PDB entry 7DGH | X-ray diffraction, 1.97 A resolution | chain A

[Chain A]
Name: 3C-like proteinase
Organism: Severe acute respiratory syndrome coronavirus 2
Notes: EC 3.4.22.69
UniProt: P0DTC1 (R1A_SARS2); residues 1-306 here correspond to UniProt positions 3264-3569 (UniProt number = residue number + 3263)
Sequence (306 residues; each row starts with the number of its first residue):
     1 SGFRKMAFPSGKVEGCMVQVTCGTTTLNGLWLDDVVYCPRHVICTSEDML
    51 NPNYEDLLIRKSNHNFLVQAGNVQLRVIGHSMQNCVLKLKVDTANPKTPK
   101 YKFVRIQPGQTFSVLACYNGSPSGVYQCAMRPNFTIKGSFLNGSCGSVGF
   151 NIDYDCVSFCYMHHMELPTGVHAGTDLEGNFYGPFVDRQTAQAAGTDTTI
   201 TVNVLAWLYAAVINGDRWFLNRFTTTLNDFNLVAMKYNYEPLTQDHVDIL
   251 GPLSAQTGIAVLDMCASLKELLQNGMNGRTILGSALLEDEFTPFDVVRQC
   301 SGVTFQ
Covalently attached groups: compound H6F linked to Cys145
Ligand contacts: H6F (N-[(2S)-3-methyl-1-[[(2S)-4-methyl-1-oxidanylidene-1-[[(2S)-1-oxidanylidene-3-[(3S)-2-oxidanylidenepiperidin-3-yl]propan-2-yl]amino]pentan-2-yl]amino]-1-oxidanylidene-butan-2-yl]naphthalene-2-carboxamide): Ser1, His41, Met49, Tyr54, Phe140, Leu141, Asn142, Gly143, Ser144, His163, His164, Met165, Glu166, Leu167, Pro168, His172, Asp187, Arg188, Gln189, Thr190, Ala191, Gln192, Ala193
What the authors report for this chain:
  - binding site for H6F: Cys145, Gln192
  - conformationally variable residues: Gln192
  - catalytic residues: His41, Cys145 (citing earlier work)

[In short]
Compound H6F is covalently linked to Cys145. The paper reports catalytic residues His41 and Cys145; a binding
site for H6F at Cys145 and Gln192.
Chain A is 3C-like proteinase (Severe acute respiratory syndrome coronavirus 2); the structure, The co-crystal
structure of SARS-CoV-2 main protease with peptidomimetic inhibitor
N-((S)-3-methyl-1-(((S)-4-methyl-1-oxo-1-(((S)-1-oxo-3-((S)-2-oxopiperidin-3-yl)propan-2-yl)amino)pentan-2-yl)amino)-1-oxobutan-2-yl)-2-naphthamide,
was determined by X-ray diffraction together with 7DGB, 7DGF, 7DGG, 7DGI and 7DHJ from the same study.
